PDB entry 8TVR | electron microscopy, 2.80 A resolution | chains E and F of the 24 polymer chains in the assembly

== Chain E (and F) ==
Name: Tail spike protein
Organism: Salmonella phage P22
Notes: chain F of this document is another copy of the same molecule, construct and numbering; everything in this record applies to it too
UniProt: P12528 (FIBER_BPP22); residue numbers follow UniProt; this construct covers 1-667
Chain sequence (667 residues; numbered 1 to 667; the number before each row is that of its first residue):
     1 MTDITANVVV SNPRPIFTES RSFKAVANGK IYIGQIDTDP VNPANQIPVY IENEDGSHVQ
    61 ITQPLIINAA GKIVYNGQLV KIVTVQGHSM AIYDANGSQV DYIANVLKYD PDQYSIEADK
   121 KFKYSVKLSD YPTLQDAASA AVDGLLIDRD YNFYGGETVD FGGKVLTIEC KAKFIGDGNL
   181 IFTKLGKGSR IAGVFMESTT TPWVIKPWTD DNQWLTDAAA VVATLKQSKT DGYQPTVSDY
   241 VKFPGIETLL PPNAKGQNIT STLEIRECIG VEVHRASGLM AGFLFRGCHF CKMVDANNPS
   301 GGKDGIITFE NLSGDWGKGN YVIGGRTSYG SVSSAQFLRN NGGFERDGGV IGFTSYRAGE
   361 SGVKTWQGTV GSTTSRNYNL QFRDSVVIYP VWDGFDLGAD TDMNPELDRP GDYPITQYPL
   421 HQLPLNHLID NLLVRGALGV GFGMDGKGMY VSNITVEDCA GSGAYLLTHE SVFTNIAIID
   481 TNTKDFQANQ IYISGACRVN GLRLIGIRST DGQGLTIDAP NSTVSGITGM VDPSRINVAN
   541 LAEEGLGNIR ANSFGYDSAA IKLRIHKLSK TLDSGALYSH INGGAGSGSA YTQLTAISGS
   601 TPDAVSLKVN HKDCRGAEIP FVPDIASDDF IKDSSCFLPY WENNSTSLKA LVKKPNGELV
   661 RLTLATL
Unresolved in the structure: 1-4, 123-667
Swiss-Prot annotation at these positions:
  - active site: Glu360, Asp393, Asp396

== How chain E and chain F interact ==
Residue-residue contacts (73; chain E residue first):
  Thr5(E) - Val85(F)
  Ala6(E) - Val83(F)  hydrophobic
  Ala6(E) - Thr84(F)
  Asn7(E) - Thr84(F)  hydrogen bond (backbone-backbone)
  Asn7(E) - Val85(F)
  Asn7(E) - Tyr109(F)
  Asn7(E) - Asp110(F)  hydrogen bond (backbone-backbone)
  Val8(E) - Val83(F)
  Val8(E) - Thr84(F)  hydrogen bond (backbone-backbone)
  Val8(E) - Gln86(F)
  Val8(E) - His88(F)
  Val8(E) - Leu107(F)  hydrophobic
  Val8(E) - Lys108(F)
  Val9(E) - Lys81(F)
  Val9(E) - Ile82(F)
  Val9(E) - Lys108(F)  hydrogen bond (backbone-backbone)
  Val9(E) - Tyr109(F)
  Val9(E) - Asp110(F)
  Val10(E) - Pro15(F)
  Val10(E) - Ile33(F)  hydrophobic
  Val10(E) - Ile82(F)  hydrogen bond (backbone-backbone)
  Val10(E) - Thr84(F)
  Ser11(E) - Pro15(F)
  Ser11(E) - Phe17(F)
  Ser11(E) - Met90(F)
  Ser11(E) - Lys108(F)
  Asn12(E) - Pro15(F)
  Asn12(E) - Ile16(F)  hydrogen bond (side chain-backbone)
  Asn12(E) - Phe17(F)
  Pro13(E) - Met90(F)
  Pro13(E) - Ile103(F)  hydrophobic
  Pro13(E) - Val106(F)  hydrophobic
  Arg14(E) - Asp101(F)  salt bridge
  Arg14(E) - Tyr102(F)
  Ile16(E) - Ile16(F)
  Ile16(E) - Thr18(F)
  Ile16(E) - Phe23(F)  hydrophobic
  Phe23(E) - Phe23(F)  hydrophobic
  Glu54(E) - Asp37(F)
  Asn68(E) - Ser20(F)  hydrogen bond (side chain-backbone)
  Ala69(E) - Arg21(F)
  Ala69(E) - Phe23(F)
  Ala70(E) - Glu19(F)
  Ala70(E) - Ser20(F)
  Ala70(E) - Arg21(F)
  Ala70(E) - Ser22(F)
  Ala70(E) - Phe23(F)
  Lys72(E) - Thr18(F)  hydrogen bond (side chain-backbone)
  Lys72(E) - Glu19(F)  hydrogen bond (side chain-backbone)
  Leu79(E) - Ser20(F)
  Lys81(E) - Asn105(F)  hydrogen bond (side chain-backbone)
  Lys108(E) - Val9(F)
  Asp110(E) - Val9(F)
  Asp110(E) - Pro111(F)
  Pro111(E) - Asn7(F)
  Pro111(E) - Val8(F)
  Pro111(E) - Val9(F)  hydrogen bond (backbone-backbone)
  Pro111(E) - Ser11(F)
  Asp112(E) - Asn7(F)
  Asp112(E) - Pro111(F)
  Asp112(E) - Tyr114(F)
  Gln113(E) - Ala6(F)
  Gln113(E) - Asn7(F)  hydrogen bond (backbone-backbone)
  Gln113(E) - Val9(F)
  Tyr114(E) - Asn7(F)
  Ser115(E) - Tyr114(F)
  Glu117(E) - Asn7(F)
  Ala118(E) - Tyr114(F)
  Ala118(E) - Phe122(F)
  Asp119(E) - Tyr114(F)  hydrogen bond
  Asp119(E) - Lys121(F)  salt bridge
  Asp119(E) - Phe122(F)
  Phe122(E) - Phe122(F)
Interface residues without a listed pair, chain E (35 interface residues in all): Thr18, Lys24, Ala25, Glu52, Tyr109
Interface residues without a listed pair, chain F (44 interface residues in all): Thr5, Tyr50, His58, Leu65, Ile73, Gly87, Ala104

== Overview ==
35 residues of chain E face 44 of chain F across their interface; the contacts include 13 hydrogen bonds and 2
salt bridges. Polar pairs include Arg14(E)-Asp101(F), Asp119(E)-Lys121(F) and Asn12(E)-Ile16(F). UniProt lists
3 active-site residues on chain E.
Both chains are Tail spike protein (Salmonella phage P22). Entry 8TVR (In situ cryo-EM structure of
bacteriophage P22 tail hub protein: tailspike protein complex at 2.8A resolution) was determined by electron
microscopy (same publication as 8TVU, 8U1O, 8U10 and 8U11).
